4H32 - chains A and C of the 6 polymer chains in the assembly; structure by X-ray diffraction, 2.70 A resolution.

== Chain A (and C) ==
Molecule: Hemagglutinin
Organism: Influenza A virus
Notes: chain C of this document is another copy of the same molecule, construct and numbering; everything in this record applies to it too
UniProt: H6QM93 (H6QM93_9INFA); residues 5-323 here correspond to UniProt positions 19-337 (UniProt number = residue number + 14)
Sequence (320 residues; each row starts with the number of its first residue):
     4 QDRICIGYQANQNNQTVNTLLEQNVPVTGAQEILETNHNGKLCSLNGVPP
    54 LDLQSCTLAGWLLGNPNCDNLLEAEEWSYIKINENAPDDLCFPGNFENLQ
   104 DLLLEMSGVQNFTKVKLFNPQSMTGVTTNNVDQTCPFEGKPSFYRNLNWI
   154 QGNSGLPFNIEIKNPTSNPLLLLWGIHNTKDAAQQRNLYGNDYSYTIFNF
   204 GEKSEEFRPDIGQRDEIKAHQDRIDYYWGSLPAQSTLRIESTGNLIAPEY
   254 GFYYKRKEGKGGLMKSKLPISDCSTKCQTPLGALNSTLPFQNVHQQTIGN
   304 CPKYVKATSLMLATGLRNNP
Differences from the reference sequence: expression tag (4)
Cystine bridges: C46-C276, C59-C71, C94-C138, C280-C304
Covalently attached groups: N-acetylglucosamine (NAG) linked to N17, N114

== Chain A / chain C interface ==
Residue-residue contacts - 23 pairs, chain A then chain C:
  I200(A) - G215(C)
  I200(A) - Q216(C)
  I200(A) - R217(C)
  N202(A) - R217(C)
  N202(A) - D218(C)  hydrogen bond (side chain-backbone)
  G204(A) - I220(C)
  G204(A) - R226(C)
  E205(A) - L93(C)
  E205(A) - P96(C)
  E205(A) - G97(C)
  E205(A) - R226(C)  hydrogen bond (backbone-side chain)
  K206(A) - L93(C)
  K206(A) - G97(C)  hydrogen bond (side chain-backbone)
  K206(A) - N98(C)
  S207(A) - N98(C)  hydrogen bond (backbone-side chain)
  S207(A) - R217(C)  hydrogen bond
  S207(A) - R226(C)
  E209(A) - D213(C)
  E209(A) - I214(C)
  E209(A) - R217(C)  salt bridge
  R211(A) - I214(C)  hydrogen bond (side chain-backbone)
  R241(A) - D218(C)  salt bridge
  E243(A) - Q216(C)
Other interface residues (no listed pair), chain A (11 interface residues in all): Y198
Other interface residues (no listed pair), chain C (15 interface residues in all): D92, F95, F99

== Summary ==
The interface between chain A and chain C involves 11 residues on one side and 15 on the other; the contacts
include 6 hydrogen bonds and 2 salt bridges. Among the polar pairs are E209(A)-R217(C), R241(A)-D218(C) and
N202(A)-D218(C).
Both chains are Hemagglutinin (Influenza A virus). Entry 4H32 (The crystal structure of the hemagglutinin H17
derived the bat influenza A virus) was determined by X-ray diffraction.
